PDB entry 9L1J | X-ray diffraction, 1.62 A resolution | chain A

Chain A:
Protein: sdAbB YERLA
From: Vicugna pacos
Amino-acid sequence (128 residues; numbered 1 to 128; the number before each row is that of its first residue):
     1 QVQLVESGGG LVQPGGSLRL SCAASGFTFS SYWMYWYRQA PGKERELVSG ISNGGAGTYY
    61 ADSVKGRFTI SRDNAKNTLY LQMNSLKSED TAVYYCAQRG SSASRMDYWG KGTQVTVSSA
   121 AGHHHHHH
Disordered / not traced: 102-104, 120-128
Cystine bridges: Cys-22/Cys-96

Overview:
Chain A is sdAbB YERLA (Vicugna pacos); the structure, sdAbB YERLA mutant, was determined by X-ray
diffraction.
